PDB entry 9G2R | electron microscopy, 3.88 A resolution | chains F and H of the 12 polymer chains in the assembly

# Chain F (and H)
Molecule: Endophilin-B1
Source organism: Homo sapiens
Notes: chain H of this document is another copy of the same molecule, construct and numbering; everything in this record applies to it too
UniProtKB: Q9Y371 (SHLB1_HUMAN); numbering as in UniProt (aligned over 1-365)
Amino-acid sequence (365 residues; row label = number of the first residue in the row):
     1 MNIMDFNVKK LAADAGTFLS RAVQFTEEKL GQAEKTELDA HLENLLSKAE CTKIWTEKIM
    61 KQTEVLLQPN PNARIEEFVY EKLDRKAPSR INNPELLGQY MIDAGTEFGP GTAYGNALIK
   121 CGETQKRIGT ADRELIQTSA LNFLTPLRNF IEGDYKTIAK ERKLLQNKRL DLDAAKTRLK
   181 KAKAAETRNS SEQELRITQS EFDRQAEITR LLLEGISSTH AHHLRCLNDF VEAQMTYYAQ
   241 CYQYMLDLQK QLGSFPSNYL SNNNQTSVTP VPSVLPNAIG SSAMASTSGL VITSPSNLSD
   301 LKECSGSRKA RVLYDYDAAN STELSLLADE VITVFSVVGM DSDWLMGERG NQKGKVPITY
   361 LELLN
Not modelled in the structure: 1-12, 31-34, 253-365
UniProt features mapped onto this chain:
  - region: Met1 to Glu37 (Required for membrane binding), Met1 to Leu30 (Membrane-binding amphipathic helix)
  - modified residue: Met1 (N-acetylmethionine), Thr145 (Phosphothreonine)
  - mutagenesis: Val8 (V8M: Abolishes interaction with BAX), Thr145 (T145A: Reduced CDK5-mediated phosphorylation and impaired dimerization; T145E: Spontaneous dimerization)

# How chain F and chain H interact
Contacting residue pairs (13):
  Glu28(F) - Tyr80(H)  hydrogen bond (backbone-side chain)
  Glu28(F) - Pro88(H)
  Glu28(F) - Arg90(H)  salt bridge
  Lys29(F) - Tyr80(H)
  Lys29(F) - Leu83(H)
  Tyr80(F) - Glu28(H)  hydrogen bond (side chain-backbone)
  Tyr80(F) - Lys29(H)
  Leu83(F) - Lys29(H)
  Arg85(F) - Lys29(H)
  Arg85(F) - Leu30(H)
  Pro88(F) - Glu28(H)
  Arg90(F) - Glu28(H)  salt bridge
  Lys156(F) - Lys156(H)
Other interface residues (no listed pair), chain F (9 interface residues in all): Lys86

# In short
9 residues of chain F face 8 of chain H across their interface; the contacts include 2 hydrogen bonds and 2
salt bridges. Polar pairs include Glu28(F)-Arg90(H) and Glu28(F)-Tyr80(H). From UniProt: 2 mutagenesis sites
on chain F.
Chain F and chain H are both Endophilin-B1 (Homo sapiens); the structure, Endophilin B1 dimers bound to
nanodiscs, was determined by electron microscopy together with 9G2U and 9G2W from the same study.
